3GAH - chain A; structure by X-ray diffraction, 1.17 A resolution.

== Chain A ==
Molecule: Cobalamin adenosyltransferase PduO-like protein
From: Lactobacillus reuteri
Notes: EC 2.5.1.17
Reference sequence: Q50EJ2 (Q50EJ2_LACRE); numbering as in UniProt (aligned over 2-188)
Sequence (194 residues; row label = number of the first residue in the row; numbers below 1 keep their minus sign (Gly-5 is residue -5)):
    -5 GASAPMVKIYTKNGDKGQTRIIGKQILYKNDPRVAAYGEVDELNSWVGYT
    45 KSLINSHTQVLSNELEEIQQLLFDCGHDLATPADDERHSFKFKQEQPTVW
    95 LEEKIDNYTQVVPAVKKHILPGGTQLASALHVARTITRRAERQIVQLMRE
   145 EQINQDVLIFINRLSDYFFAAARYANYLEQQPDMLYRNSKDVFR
Disordered / not traced: -5 to 1, 188
Differences from the reference sequence: expression tag (-5 to 1); engineered mutation His112 (Phe in Q50EJ2)
Metal / ion sites: K+: Ile3 (together with ATP); Mg2+: Pro76, Ala77, Asp79, His82
Small-molecule neighbours:
  - ATP (adenosine-5'-triphosphate): Ile3, Tyr4, Thr5, Lys6, Asn7, Gly8, Asp9, Gln12, Thr13, Arg14, Lys23, Val28, Tyr31, Gly32, Arg132, Glu135, Arg136, Asn156, Asp160
  - cobalamin (B12): Lys2, Ile3, Thr5, Arg14, Ile15, Ile16, Lys18, Tyr31, Asp35, Phe67, Gly70, His71, Ala74, His82, His112, Ile113, Pro115, His125, Arg128, Arg132, Ser159, Asp160, Phe163, Lys184, Val186, Phe187
Reported in the primary citation:
  - binding site for cobalamin: His112, Phe163
  - mutagenesis - F112H (60-fold): decreased catalytic activity (assays Co2+ and Co+)
  - cobalamin coordination: His112

== Summary ==
Chain A binds ATP and cobalamin. Pro76, Ala77, Asp79 and His82 coordinate Mg2+. The paper reports a binding
site for cobalamin at His112 and Phe163; F112H reduces catalytic activity (assays Co2+ and Co+).
Chain A is Cobalamin adenosyltransferase PduO-like protein (Lactobacillus reuteri); the structure, Structure
of a F112H variant PduO-type ATP:corrinoid adenosyltransferase from Lactobacillus reuteri complexed with
cobalamin and ATP, was determined by X-ray diffraction (same publication as 3GAI and 3GAJ).
